PDB entry 8DJB | electron microscopy, 3.18 A resolution | chains D and C of the 8 polymer chains in the assembly

# Chain D (and C)
Name: Calcium-gated potassium channel MthK
From: Methanothermobacter thermautotrophicus
Notes: chain C of this document is another copy of the same molecule, construct and numbering; everything in this record applies to it too
UniProt: O27564 (MTHK_METTH); residues 1-336 here = UniProt positions 1-336
Amino-acid sequence (336 residues; row label = number of the first residue in the row):
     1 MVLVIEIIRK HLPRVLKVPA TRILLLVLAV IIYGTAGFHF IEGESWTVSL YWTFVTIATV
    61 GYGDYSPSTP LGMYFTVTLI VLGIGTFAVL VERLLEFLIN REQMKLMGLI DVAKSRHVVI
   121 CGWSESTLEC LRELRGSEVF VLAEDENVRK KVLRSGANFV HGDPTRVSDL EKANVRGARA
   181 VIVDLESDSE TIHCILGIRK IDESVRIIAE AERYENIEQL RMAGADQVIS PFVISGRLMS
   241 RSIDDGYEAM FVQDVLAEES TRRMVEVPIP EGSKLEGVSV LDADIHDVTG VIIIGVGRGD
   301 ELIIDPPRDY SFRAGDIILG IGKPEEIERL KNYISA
Unresolved in the structure: 1-114 (chain C: 1-19)
Differences from the reference sequence: engineered mutation Leu-90 (Ala in O27564)
UniProt features mapped onto this chain:
  - motif: Thr-59 to Asp-64 (Selectivity filter)
  - binding site (Ca(2+)): Asp-184, Glu-210, Glu-212
  - mutagenesis: Met-107 (M107I: Elimination of the 26 kDa product and reduced levels of channel expression), Asp-184 (D184N: At high calcium concentration, mean open time is short and mean closed time is long compared with wild-type)
From the paper describing this entry:
  - mutagenesis - A90L: abolished binding to lipids
  - mutagenesis - V91F: unchanged binding to TPeA

# Interface between chain D and chain C
Pairs across the interface (117; chain D residue first):
  Glu-125(D) with Glu-212(C); Arg-213(C); Phe-232(C)
  Ser-126(D) with Phe-232(C); Ser-235(C), hydrogen bond; Gly-236(C)
  Glu-129(D) with Tyr-214(C); Gly-236(C)
  Cys-130(D) with Gly-236(C); Ser-240(C)
  Arg-132(D) with Arg-237(C)
  Glu-133(D) with Ser-240(C), hydrogen bond; Arg-241(C), salt bridge
  Leu-134(D) with Ile-243(C), hydrophobic
  Ile-182(D) with Met-239(C), hydrophobic
  Arg-206(D) with Ser-242(C), hydrogen bond (side chain-backbone); Ile-243(C); Gly-246(C)
  Ile-208(D) with Ser-242(C); Ile-243(C)
  Glu-210(D) with Ser-235(C), hydrogen bond; Met-239(C)
  Glu-212(D) with Glu-125(C)
  Arg-213(D) with Glu-125(C)
  Tyr-214(D) with Glu-129(C); Ala-257(C)
  Ile-217(D) with Gln-253(C); Glu-258(C)
  Gln-227(D) with Gly-246(C); Met-250(C)
  Val-228(D) with Gln-253(C)
  Ile-229(D) with Leu-238(C), hydrophobic; Gln-253(C)
  Ser-230(D) with Gln-253(C), hydrogen bond
  Pro-231(D) with Pro-231(C)
  Phe-232(D) with Glu-125(C); Ser-126(C); Phe-232(C), hydrophobic
  Val-233(D) with Ala-257(C)
  Ile-234(D) with Ala-257(C), hydrophobic
  Ser-235(D) with Ser-126(C), hydrogen bond; Glu-210(C), hydrogen bond
  Gly-236(D) with Ser-126(C); Glu-129(C); Cys-130(C)
  Arg-237(D) with Arg-132(C); Leu-256(C); Ala-257(C), hydrogen bond (side chain-backbone); Glu-258(C); Glu-259(C), salt bridge
  Met-239(D) with Ile-182(C), hydrophobic; Glu-210(C)
  Ser-240(D) with Cys-130(C); Glu-133(C), hydrogen bond
  Arg-241(D) with Glu-133(C), salt bridge; Glu-259(C), salt bridge
  Ser-242(D) with Arg-206(C), hydrogen bond (backbone-side chain); Ile-208(C)
  Ile-243(D) with Leu-134(C), hydrophobic; Arg-206(C); Ile-208(C)
  Asp-245(D) with Glu-266(C); Ile-317(C)
  Gly-246(D) with Arg-206(C); Gln-227(C)
  Tyr-247(D) with Glu-266(C); Gly-297(C); Gly-299(C), hydrogen bond (side chain-backbone); Asp-300(C), hydrogen bond (side chain-backbone); Ile-317(C), hydrophobic
  Glu-248(D) with Leu-256(C); Met-264(C); Glu-266(C)
  Met-250(D) with Gln-227(C)
  Phe-251(D) with Met-264(C), hydrophobic; Ile-294(C), hydrophobic; Leu-302(C), hydrophobic; Ile-304(C), hydrophobic; Leu-319(C), hydrophobic
  Val-252(D) with Leu-256(C), hydrophobic; Met-264(C), hydrophobic
  Gln-253(D) with Ile-217(C); Val-228(C); Ile-229(C); Ser-230(C), hydrogen bond
  Val-255(D) with Ile-304(C), hydrophobic
  Leu-256(D) with Glu-248(C); Val-252(C), hydrophobic
  Ala-257(D) with Val-233(C); Ile-234(C), hydrophobic; Arg-237(C), hydrogen bond (backbone-side chain)
  Glu-258(D) with Ile-217(C); Arg-237(C)
  Glu-259(D) with Arg-237(C), salt bridge; Arg-241(C), salt bridge
  Arg-262(D) with Ile-304(C), hydrogen bond (side chain-backbone)
  Met-264(D) with Glu-248(C); Phe-251(C), hydrophobic; Val-252(C), hydrophobic
  Glu-266(D) with Asp-245(C); Tyr-247(C); Glu-248(C)
  His-286(D) with Asp-305(C), salt bridge
  Ile-292(D) with Ile-292(C), hydrophobic; Asp-305(C)
  Ile-294(D) with Phe-251(C), hydrophobic
  Gly-297(D) with Tyr-247(C)
  Gly-299(D) with Tyr-247(C), hydrogen bond (backbone-side chain)
  Asp-300(D) with Tyr-247(C), hydrogen bond (backbone-side chain)
  Leu-302(D) with Phe-251(C), hydrophobic
  Ile-304(D) with Phe-251(C), hydrophobic; Arg-262(C), hydrogen bond (backbone-side chain)
  Asp-305(D) with His-286(C), salt bridge; Ile-292(C)
  Ile-317(D) with Asp-245(C); Tyr-247(C), hydrophobic
  Leu-319(D) with Phe-251(C), hydrophobic
Also at the interface, not in a pair above, chain D (69 interface residues in all): Arg-179, Ala-180, Asp-184, Arg-221, Leu-238, Ala-249, Gly-290, Ile-293, Arg-298, Glu-301, Ile-321
Also at the interface, not in a pair above, chain C (70 interface residues in all): Arg-179, Ala-180, Asp-184, Arg-221, Asp-244, Ala-249, Val-255, Gly-290, Ile-293, Arg-298, Glu-301, Ile-321

# In short
69 residues of chain D face 70 of chain C across their interface, with 18 hydrogen bonds and 8 salt bridges.
Polar contacts include Glu-133(D)/Arg-241(C), Arg-237(D)/Glu-259(C) and Arg-241(D)/Glu-259(C). From the paper:
A90L of chain D abolishes binding to lipids; V91F of chain D leaves binding to TPeA unchanged.
Chain D and chain C are both Calcium-gated potassium channel MthK (Methanothermobacter thermautotrophicus);
the structure, MthK-A90L mutant in closed state with 0 Ca2+, was determined by electron microscopy together
with 8FZ7, 5BKI, 5BKJ and 5BKK from the same study.
